PDB entry 5Y60 | electron microscopy, 7.50 A resolution (low resolution: residue-level contacts below are approximate; hydrogen-bond / salt-bridge calls are withheld) | chains X and Y of the 26 polymer chains in the assembly

# Chain X (and Y)
Molecule: V-type ATP synthase, subunit K
Organism: Thermus thermophilus HB8
Notes: chain Y of this document is another copy of the same molecule, construct and numbering; everything in this record applies to it too
UniProt: Q5SIT7 (Q5SIT7_THET8); residues -18 to 80 here correspond to UniProt positions 1-99 (UniProt number = residue number + 19)
Chain sequence (99 residues; row label = number of the first residue in the row; numbers below 1 keep their minus sign (Met-18 is residue -18)):
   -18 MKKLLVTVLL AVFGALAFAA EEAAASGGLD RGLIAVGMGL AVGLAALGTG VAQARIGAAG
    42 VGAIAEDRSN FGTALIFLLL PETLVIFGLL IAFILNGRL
Disordered / not traced: -18 to 4

# How chain X and chain Y interact
Pairs across the interface (10; chain X residue first):
  Gly9(X) with Ala6(Y); Ser7(Y)
  Leu10(X) with Ala6(Y); Ser7(Y); Gly8(Y)
  Asp11(X) with Ala6(Y); Gly8(Y)
  Arg12(X) with Ala6(Y)
  Arg79(X) with Ala5(Y); Ala6(Y)
Interface residues without a listed pair, chain X (7 interface residues in all): Ala33, Ile37
Interface residues without a listed pair, chain Y (7 interface residues in all): Gly31, Ala35, Ala39

# In short
Chain X and chain Y each contribute 7 residues to their interface.
Both chains are V-type ATP synthase, subunit K (Thermus thermophilus HB8). Entry 5Y60 (V/A-type
ATPase/synthase from Thermus thermophilus, rotational state 3) was determined by electron microscopy,
deposited together with 5Y5Y, 5Y5X and 5Y5Z.
